8GHK - chains M and N of the 7 polymer chains in the assembly; structure by electron microscopy, 3.47 A resolution.

[Chain M]
Protein: GS10-X6-BE4 Fab Heavy chain
Source organism: Homo sapiens
Notes: antibody fragment or engineered binder
Amino-acid sequence (142 residues; numbered 1 to 142; the number before each row is that of its first residue):
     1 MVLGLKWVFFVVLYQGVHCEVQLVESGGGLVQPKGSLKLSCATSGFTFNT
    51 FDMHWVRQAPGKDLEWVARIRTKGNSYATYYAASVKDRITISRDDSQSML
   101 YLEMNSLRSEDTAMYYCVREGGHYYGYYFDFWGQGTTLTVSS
Not modelled in the structure: 1-19, 141-142
Disulfide bonds: Cys41-Cys117

[Chain N]
Protein: GS10-X6-BE4 Fab light chain
Source organism: Homo sapiens
Notes: antibody fragment or engineered binder
Amino-acid sequence (126 residues; each row starts with the number of its first residue):
     1 MSSAQFLGLLLLCFQGTRCEIQMTQTTSSLSASLGDRVTISCRASQDIYN
    51 YLNWYQQQPDGAVKLLIYYTSKLHSGVPSRFSGSGSGTDYSLTITNLEQE
   101 DIATYFCQQGYTLPYTFGGGTKLEIK
Not modelled in the structure: 1-20, 124-126
Disulfide bonds: Cys42-Cys107

[Interface between chain M and chain N]
Residue-residue contacts - 28 pairs, chain M then chain N:
  His54(M) - Tyr115(N)
  Asp63(M) - Gly118(N)
  Leu64(M) - Phe106(N)  hydrophobic
  Leu64(M) - Phe117(N)  hydrophobic
  Trp66(M) - Leu113(N)  hydrophobic
  Trp66(M) - Tyr115(N)  hydrophobic
  Arg69(M) - Tyr115(N)
  Tyr116(M) - Gln57(N)
  Tyr125(M) - Tyr51(N)
  Tyr125(M) - Tyr68(N)  hydrophobic
  Tyr125(M) - Tyr69(N)  hydrophobic
  Tyr125(M) - Lys72(N)  hydrogen bond
  Gly126(M) - Tyr51(N)
  Tyr127(M) - Asn53(N)  hydrogen bond (backbone-side chain)
  Tyr127(M) - Gly110(N)
  Tyr127(M) - Tyr115(N)
  Tyr128(M) - Asn53(N)
  Tyr128(M) - Tyr55(N)  hydrogen bond (backbone-side chain)
  Tyr128(M) - Leu65(N)
  Tyr128(M) - Tyr68(N)  hydrophobic
  Phe129(M) - Tyr55(N)  hydrogen bond (backbone-side chain)
  Phe129(M) - Leu65(N)
  Phe129(M) - Gln108(N)
  Asp130(M) - Leu65(N)
  Trp132(M) - Tyr55(N)
  Trp132(M) - Val63(N)  hydrophobic
  Trp132(M) - Phe117(N)  hydrophobic
  Gly133(M) - Ala62(N)
Other interface residues (no listed pair), chain M (18 interface residues in all): Gln58, Glu65, Tyr80, Gln134
Other interface residues (no listed pair), chain N (20 interface residues in all): His74, Gln109, Pro114

[Summary]
The interface between chain M and chain N involves 18 residues on one side and 20 on the other; the contacts
include 4 hydrogen bonds. Polar pairs include Tyr125(M)-Lys72(N), Tyr127(M)-Asn53(N) and Tyr128(M)-Tyr55(N).
Here chain M is GS10-X6-BE4 Fab Heavy chain and chain N is GS10-X6-BE4 Fab light chain, both from Homo
sapiens. Entry 8GHK (CryoEM structure of Influenza A virus A/Melbourner/1/1946 (H1N1) hemagglutinin bound to
GS10-X6-BE4 Fab) was determined by electron microscopy, deposited together with 8SJ9, 8V7O and 8F38.
